PDB entry 4J0N | X-ray diffraction, 2.25 A resolution | chains A and B

[Chain A (and B)]
Molecule: Isatin hydrolase B
Organism: Labrenzia aggregata IAM 12614
Notes: chain B of this document is another copy of the same molecule, construct and numbering; everything in this record applies to it too
UniProt: A0NLY7 (A0NLY7_9RHOB); residues 1-263 here = UniProt positions 1-263
Sequence (263 residues; each row starts with the number of its first residue):
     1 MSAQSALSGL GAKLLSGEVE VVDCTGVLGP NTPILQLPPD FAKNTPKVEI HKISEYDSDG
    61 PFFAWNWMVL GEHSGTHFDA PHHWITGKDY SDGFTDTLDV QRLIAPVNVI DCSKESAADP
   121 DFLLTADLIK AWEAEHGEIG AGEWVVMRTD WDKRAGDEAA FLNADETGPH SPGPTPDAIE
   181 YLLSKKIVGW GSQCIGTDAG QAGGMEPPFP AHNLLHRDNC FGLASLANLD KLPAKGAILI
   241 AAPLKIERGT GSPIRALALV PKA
Unresolved in the structure: 1, 263
Bound ions: Mn2+: His73, His77, Asp79
UniProt features mapped onto this chain:
  - active site: His83 (Proton donor/acceptor)
  - binding site (substrate): Phe62 to Asn66, His212
  - binding site (Mn(2+)): His73, His77, Asp79
  - mutagenesis: Ser225 (S225A: No effect on the affinity for isatin and on the catalytic efficiency; S225C: 2-fold decrease of the affinity for isatin and 4-fold increase of the catalytic efficiency)
What the authors report for this chain:
  - self-association interface (contacts with another copy of this molecule): Ser2 to Ser16, Glu49 to Gly71
  - Mn2+ coordination: His73, His77, Asp79
  - catalytic residues: His83, His212 (proposed by the authors, not directly observed)
  - catalytic residues: Ser225
  - mutagenesis - S225C (86 s-1): increased catalytic activity
  - mutagenesis - S225A: unchanged catalytic activity
  - mutagenesis - S225A: decreased stability
  - mutagenesis - S225C: unchanged stability

[Chain A / chain B interface]
Pairs across the interface - 161 pairs, chain A then chain B:
  Ser2(A) - Lys13(B)
  Ala3(A) - Glu18(B)
  Ala3(A) - Pro261(B)  hydrophobic
  Gln4(A) - Gly236(B)  hydrogen bond (side chain-backbone)
  Gln4(A) - Pro261(B)
  Leu7(A) - Gly236(B)
  Leu7(A) - Ile238(B)
  Leu7(A) - Leu259(B)
  Leu7(A) - Val260(B)
  Leu7(A) - Pro261(B)
  Gly11(A) - Ile238(B)
  Lys13(A) - Ser2(B)
  Lys13(A) - Ala3(B)
  Leu14(A) - Gln101(B)  hydrogen bond (backbone-side chain)
  Leu14(A) - Ile104(B)  hydrophobic
  Leu15(A) - Ala141(B)
  Glu18(A) - Ala3(B)
  Val19(A) - Gln101(B)  hydrogen bond (backbone-side chain)
  Glu20(A) - Gln101(B)
  Val21(A) - Val100(B)
  Val21(A) - Gln101(B)  hydrogen bond (backbone-side chain)
  Asp23(A) - Val100(B)
  Asp23(A) - Lys245(B)  salt bridge
  Thr25(A) - Lys245(B)
  Gly26(A) - Lys245(B)
  Val27(A) - Lys245(B)
  Val27(A) - Glu247(B)
  Leu28(A) - Leu244(B)  hydrophobic
  Leu28(A) - Lys245(B)  hydrogen bond (backbone-backbone)
  Leu28(A) - Ile246(B)
  Leu28(A) - Glu247(B)  hydrogen bond (backbone-backbone)
  Pro30(A) - Glu247(B)
  Leu35(A) - Trp65(B)  hydrophobic
  Leu37(A) - Trp65(B)  hydrophobic
  Phe41(A) - Pro61(B)
  Phe41(A) - Phe63(B)  hydrophobic
  Ala42(A) - Asp59(B)
  Ala42(A) - Phe63(B)  hydrophobic
  Lys43(A) - Asp59(B)  salt bridge
  Lys43(A) - Trp65(B)
  Asn44(A) - Ile53(B)
  Thr45(A) - Ile53(B)
  Thr45(A) - Trp65(B)
  Pro46(A) - Trp67(B)  hydrophobic
  Ile50(A) - Ile246(B)  hydrophobic
  Ile50(A) - Glu247(B)
  Ile53(A) - Thr45(B)
  Glu55(A) - His82(B)  salt bridge
  Glu55(A) - Arg248(B)  salt bridge
  Tyr56(A) - His82(B)  hydrogen bond (side chain-backbone)
  Tyr56(A) - Trp84(B)
  Tyr56(A) - Ile85(B)
  Tyr56(A) - Lys88(B)
  Asp59(A) - Ala42(B)
  Asp59(A) - Lys43(B)  salt bridge
  Gly60(A) - Ala42(B)
  Pro61(A) - Phe41(B)
  Phe62(A) - Trp84(B)
  Phe62(A) - Ile85(B)  hydrogen bond (backbone-backbone)
  Phe63(A) - Phe41(B)  hydrophobic
  Phe63(A) - Ala42(B)  hydrophobic
  Phe63(A) - His83(B)
  Phe63(A) - Trp84(B)  hydrophobic
  Ala64(A) - His82(B)
  Ala64(A) - His83(B)  hydrogen bond (backbone-side chain)
  Ala64(A) - Thr250(B)  hydrogen bond (backbone-side chain)
  Trp65(A) - Leu37(B)  hydrophobic
  Trp65(A) - Lys43(B)
  Trp65(A) - Thr45(B)
  Trp65(A) - Glu72(B)
  Trp65(A) - His73(B)
  Trp65(A) - Thr250(B)
  Asn66(A) - Gly71(B)
  Asn66(A) - Glu72(B)  hydrogen bond (backbone-side chain)
  Asn66(A) - Thr250(B)
  Trp67(A) - Pro46(B)  hydrophobic
  Trp67(A) - Val69(B)  hydrophobic
  Trp67(A) - Leu70(B)
  Trp67(A) - Gly71(B)
  Met68(A) - Met68(B)
  Met68(A) - Val69(B)
  Met68(A) - Leu70(B)  hydrogen bond (backbone-backbone)
  Met68(A) - Ile246(B)  hydrophobic
  Val69(A) - Met68(B)
  Leu70(A) - Trp67(B)
  Leu70(A) - Met68(B)  hydrogen bond (backbone-backbone)
  Gly71(A) - Asn66(B)
  Gly71(A) - Trp67(B)
  Glu72(A) - Trp65(B)
  Glu72(A) - Asn66(B)  hydrogen bond
  His73(A) - Trp65(B)
  His82(A) - Glu55(B)  salt bridge
  His82(A) - Tyr56(B)  hydrogen bond (backbone-side chain)
  His82(A) - Ala64(B)
  His83(A) - Phe63(B)
  His83(A) - Ala64(B)  hydrogen bond (side chain-backbone)
  His83(A) - Trp65(B)
  Trp84(A) - Tyr56(B)
  Trp84(A) - Phe62(B)
  Trp84(A) - Phe63(B)  hydrophobic
  Ile85(A) - Tyr56(B)
  Ile85(A) - Phe62(B)  hydrogen bond (backbone-backbone)
  Lys88(A) - Tyr56(B)
  Thr95(A) - Arg255(B)  hydrogen bond (backbone-side chain)
  Val100(A) - Val21(B)
  Val100(A) - Arg255(B)
  Gln101(A) - Leu14(B)  hydrogen bond (side chain-backbone)
  Gln101(A) - Gly17(B)
  Gln101(A) - Val19(B)  hydrogen bond (side chain-backbone)
  Gln101(A) - Glu20(B)
  Gln101(A) - Val21(B)  hydrogen bond (side chain-backbone)
  Ile104(A) - Leu14(B)
  Ile104(A) - Ile240(B)  hydrophobic
  Pro106(A) - Gly11(B)
  Pro106(A) - Leu15(B)
  Ala141(A) - Leu15(B)
  Gly236(A) - Gln4(B)  hydrogen bond (backbone-side chain)
  Gly236(A) - Leu7(B)
  Ile238(A) - Leu7(B)
  Ile238(A) - Gly11(B)
  Ile240(A) - Ile104(B)  hydrophobic
  Ile240(A) - Ile240(B)  hydrophobic
  Ala242(A) - Arg255(B)
  Ala242(A) - Leu257(B)  hydrophobic
  Pro243(A) - Arg255(B)  hydrogen bond (backbone-side chain)
  Leu244(A) - Pro253(B)
  Leu244(A) - Ile254(B)
  Leu244(A) - Arg255(B)
  Lys245(A) - Asp23(B)  salt bridge
  Lys245(A) - Thr25(B)  hydrogen bond (side chain-backbone)
  Lys245(A) - Gly26(B)
  Lys245(A) - Val27(B)
  Lys245(A) - Leu28(B)  hydrogen bond (backbone-backbone)
  Lys245(A) - Arg255(B)
  Ile246(A) - Leu28(B)
  Ile246(A) - Ile50(B)  hydrophobic
  Ile246(A) - Met68(B)  hydrophobic
  Glu247(A) - Val27(B)
  Glu247(A) - Leu28(B)  hydrogen bond (backbone-backbone)
  Glu247(A) - Pro30(B)
  Glu247(A) - Ile50(B)
  Arg248(A) - Glu55(B)  salt bridge
  Thr250(A) - Ala64(B)  hydrogen bond (side chain-backbone)
  Thr250(A) - Trp65(B)
  Thr250(A) - Asn66(B)
  Pro253(A) - Leu244(B)
  Ile254(A) - Leu244(B)
  Arg255(A) - Thr95(B)  hydrogen bond (side chain-backbone)
  Arg255(A) - Val100(B)
  Arg255(A) - Ala242(B)
  Arg255(A) - Pro243(B)  hydrogen bond (side chain-backbone)
  Arg255(A) - Leu244(B)
  Arg255(A) - Lys245(B)
  Leu257(A) - Val100(B)  hydrophobic
  Leu257(A) - Ala242(B)  hydrophobic
  Leu259(A) - Leu7(B)
  Leu259(A) - Ile104(B)  hydrophobic
  Val260(A) - Leu7(B)
  Pro261(A) - Ala3(B)  hydrophobic
  Pro261(A) - Gln4(B)
  Pro261(A) - Leu7(B)
Also at the interface, not in a pair above, chain A (83 interface residues in all): Ala6, Leu10, Gly17, Gly29, Ser58, Asp96, Leu103, Lys235, Lys262
Also at the interface, not in a pair above, chain B (81 interface residues in all): Ala6, Leu10, Gly29, Leu35, Asn44, Ser58, Gly60, Asp96, Leu103, Pro106

[Summary]
83 residues of chain A face 81 of chain B across their interface; the contacts include 29 hydrogen bonds and 8
salt bridges. Polar pairs include Asp23(A)-Lys245(B), Lys43(A)-Asp59(B) and Glu55(A)-His82(B). The paper
reports catalytic residues His83(A), His212(A) and Ser225(A); S225C of chain A increases catalytic activity.
Both chains are Isatin hydrolase B (Labrenzia aggregata IAM 12614). Entry 4J0N (Crystal structure of a
manganese dependent isatin hydrolase) was determined by X-ray diffraction together with 4M8D from the same
study.
